Entry 1U0N (X-ray diffraction, 2.95 A resolution); this record covers chains C and D of the 4 polymer chains in the assembly.

Chain C:
Molecule: Botrocetin
Source organism: Bothrops jararaca
Notes: fragment: Beta chain
UniProtKB: P22030 (BOTB_BOTJA); residues 2001-2125 here correspond to UniProt positions 1-125 (UniProt number = residue number - 2000)
Amino-acid sequence (125 residues; each row starts with the number of its first residue):
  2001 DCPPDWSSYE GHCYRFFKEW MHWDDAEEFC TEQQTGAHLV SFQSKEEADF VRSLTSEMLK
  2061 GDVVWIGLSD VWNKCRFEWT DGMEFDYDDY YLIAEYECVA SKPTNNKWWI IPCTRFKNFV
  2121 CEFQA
Cystine bridges: Cys2002-Cys2013, Cys2030-Cys2121, Cys2098-Cys2113
Reported in the primary citation:
  - conformationally variable residues (order/disorder transition): Thr2055 to Lys2060

Chain D:
Molecule: Platelet glycoprotein Ib
Source organism: Homo sapiens
Notes: fragment: Alpha chain
UniProtKB: P07359 (GP1BA_HUMAN); residues 1-265 here correspond to UniProt positions 17-281 (UniProt number = residue number + 16)
Amino-acid sequence (265 residues; each row starts with the number of its first residue):
     1 HPICEVSKVA SHLEVNCDKR QLTALPPDLP KDTTILHLSE NLLYTFSLAT LMPYTRLTQL
    61 NLDRCELTKL QVDGTLPVLG TLDLSHNQLQ SLPLLGQTLP ALTVLDVSFN RLTSLPLGAL
   121 RGLGELQELY LKGNELKTLP PGLLTPTPKL EKLSLANNQL TELPAGLLNG LENLDTLLLQ
   181 ENSLYTIPKG FFGSHLLPFA FLHGNPWLCN CEILYFRRWL QDNAENVYVW KQGVDVKAMT
   241 SNVASVQCDN SDKFPVYKYP GKGCP
Construct notes: engineered mutation Gln21 (Asn37 in P07359), Gln159 (Asn175 in P07359)
Cystine bridges: Cys4-Cys17, Cys209-Cys248, Cys211-Cys264

Interface between chain C and chain D:
Contacting residue pairs (11; chain C residue first):
  Lys2018(C) - Pro260(D)
  Trp2020(C) - Arg217(D)
  Trp2020(C) - Gln221(D)
  Leu2059(C) - Arg217(D)
  Asp2062(C) - Arg218(D)  salt bridge
  Thr2114(C) - Glu225(D)
  Arg2115(C) - Gln221(D)
  Arg2115(C) - Asp222(D)
  Phe2116(C) - Gln221(D)  hydrogen bond (backbone-backbone)
  Phe2116(C) - Ala224(D)  hydrophobic
  Lys2117(C) - Arg218(D)
Interface residues without a listed pair, chain C (9 interface residues in all): Glu2057
Interface residues without a listed pair, chain D (11 interface residues in all): Leu214, Val243, Tyr257, Lys262
Interface features reported in the paper:
  - specific contacts: Arg217(D)-Trp2020(C), Gln221(D)-Trp2020(C), Gln221(D)-Phe2116(C) (backbone contact), Ala224(D)-Phe2116(C) (hydrophobic contact)

Summary:
The interface between chain C and chain D involves 9 residues on one side and 11 on the other; the contacts
include 1 hydrogen bond and 1 salt bridge. Polar pairs include Asp2062(C)-Arg218(D) and Phe2116(C)-Gln221(D).
The authors report contacts between Arg217(D) and Trp2020(C) and Gln221(D) and Trp2020(C); a backbone contact
between Gln221(D) and Phe2116(C); a hydrophobic contact between Ala224(D) and Phe2116(C). The paper reports
conformational variability at Thr2055(C).
Here chain C is Botrocetin (Bothrops jararaca) and chain D is Platelet glycoprotein Ib (Homo sapiens). Entry
1U0N (The ternary von Willebrand Factor A1-glycoprotein Ibalpha-botrocetin complex) was determined by X-ray
diffraction together with 1U0O from the same study.
